7WNM - chains B and A; structure by X-ray diffraction, 2.70 A resolution.

[Chain B]
Molecule: Angiotensin-converting enzyme 2
Source organism: Homo sapiens
Notes: EC 3.4.17.23, 3.4.17.-
UniProtKB: Q9BYF1 (ACE2_HUMAN); residue numbers follow UniProt; this construct covers 1-740
Sequence (740 residues; each row starts with the number of its first residue):
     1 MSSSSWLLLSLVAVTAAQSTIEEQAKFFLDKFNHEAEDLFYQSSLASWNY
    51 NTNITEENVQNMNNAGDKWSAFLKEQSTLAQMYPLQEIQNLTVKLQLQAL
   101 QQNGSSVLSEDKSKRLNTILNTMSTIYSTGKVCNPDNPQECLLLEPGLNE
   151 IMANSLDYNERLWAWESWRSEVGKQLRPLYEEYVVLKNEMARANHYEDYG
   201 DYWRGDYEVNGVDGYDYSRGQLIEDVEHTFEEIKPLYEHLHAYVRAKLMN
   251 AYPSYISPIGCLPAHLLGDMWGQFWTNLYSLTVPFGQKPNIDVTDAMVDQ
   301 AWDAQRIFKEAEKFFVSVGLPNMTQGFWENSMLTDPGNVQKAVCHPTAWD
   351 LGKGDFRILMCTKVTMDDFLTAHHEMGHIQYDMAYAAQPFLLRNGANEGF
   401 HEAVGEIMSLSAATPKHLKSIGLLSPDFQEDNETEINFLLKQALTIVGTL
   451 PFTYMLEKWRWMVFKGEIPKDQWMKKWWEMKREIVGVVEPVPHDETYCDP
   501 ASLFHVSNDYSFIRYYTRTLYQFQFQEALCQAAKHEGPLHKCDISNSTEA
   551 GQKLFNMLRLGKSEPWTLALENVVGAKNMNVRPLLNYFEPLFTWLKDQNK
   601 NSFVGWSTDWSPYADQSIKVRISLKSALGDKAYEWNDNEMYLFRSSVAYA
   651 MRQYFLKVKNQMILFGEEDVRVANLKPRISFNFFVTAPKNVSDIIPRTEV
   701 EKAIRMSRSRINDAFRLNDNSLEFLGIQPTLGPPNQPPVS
Not modelled in the structure: 1-18, 615-740
Differences from the reference sequence: engineered mutation Phe-27 (Thr in Q9BYF1), Gln-273 (Arg in Q9BYF1)
Disulfides: Cys-133/Cys-141, Cys-344/Cys-361, Cys-530/Cys-542
Bound ions: Zn2+: His-374, His-378, Glu-402
From the paper describing this entry:
  - mutagenesis - H34F: decreased binding to SARS-CoV-2 RBD
  - mutagenesis - T27F/R273Q: abolished catalytic activity

[Chain A]
Molecule: Spike protein S1
Source organism: Severe acute respiratory syndrome coronavirus 2
Notes: fragment: Receptor-binding domain
UniProtKB: P0DTC2 (SPIKE_SARS2); numbering as in UniProt (aligned over 319-541)
Sequence (244 residues; numbered 304 to 547; the number before each row is that of its first residue):
   304 MFVFLVLLPLVSSQCRVQPTESIVRFPNITNLCPFGEVFNATRFASVYAW
   354 NRKRISNCVADYSVLYNSASFSTFKCYGVSPTKLNDLCFTNVYADSFVIR
   404 GDEVRQIAPGQTGTIADYNYKLPDDFTGCVIAWNSNNLDSKVGGNYNYLY
   454 RLFRKSNLKPFERDISTEIYQAGSTPCNGVKGFNCYFPLQSYGFQPTYGV
   504 GYQPYRVVVLSFELLHAPATVCGPKKSTNLVKNKCVNFHHHHHH
Not modelled in the structure: 304-333, 528-547
Differences from the reference sequence: expression tag (304-318, 542-547); variant Thr-417 (Lys in P0DTC2), Lys-484 (Glu in P0DTC2); engineered mutation Tyr-501 (Asn in P0DTC2)
Disulfides: Cys-336/Cys-361, Cys-379/Cys-432, Cys-391/Cys-525, Cys-480/Cys-488
Glycans and other covalent adducts: N-acetylglucosamine (NAG) linked to Asn-343

[Chain B / chain A interface]
Residue-residue contacts - 38 pairs, chain B then chain A:
  Ser-19(B) / Ala-475(A)  hydrogen bond (side chain-backbone)
  Ser-19(B) / Gly-476(A)
  Gln-24(B) / Ala-475(A)
  Gln-24(B) / Gly-476(A)
  Gln-24(B) / Asn-487(A)  hydrogen bond
  Phe-27(B) / Phe-456(A)
  Phe-27(B) / Tyr-473(A)
  Phe-27(B) / Ala-475(A)
  Phe-27(B) / Tyr-489(A)
  Phe-28(B) / Tyr-489(A)
  Asp-30(B) / Leu-455(A)
  Lys-31(B) / Tyr-489(A)
  His-34(B) / Tyr-453(A)
  His-34(B) / Gln-493(A)  hydrogen bond
  His-34(B) / Ser-494(A)  hydrogen bond (side chain-backbone)
  Glu-37(B) / Tyr-505(A)
  Asp-38(B) / Tyr-449(A)  hydrogen bond
  Tyr-41(B) / Gln-498(A)
  Tyr-41(B) / Thr-500(A)  hydrogen bond
  Tyr-41(B) / Tyr-501(A)  hydrophobic
  Gln-42(B) / Gly-446(A)  hydrogen bond (side chain-backbone)
  Gln-42(B) / Tyr-449(A)  hydrogen bond
  Gln-42(B) / Gln-498(A)
  Leu-45(B) / Gln-498(A)
  Met-82(B) / Phe-486(A)  hydrophobic
  Tyr-83(B) / Phe-486(A)
  Tyr-83(B) / Asn-487(A)  hydrogen bond
  Tyr-83(B) / Tyr-489(A)  hydrogen bond
  Asn-330(B) / Thr-500(A)
  Lys-353(B) / Tyr-495(A)
  Lys-353(B) / Tyr-501(A)
  Lys-353(B) / Gly-502(A)  hydrogen bond (backbone-backbone)
  Lys-353(B) / Tyr-505(A)
  Gly-354(B) / Gly-502(A)
  Gly-354(B) / Tyr-505(A)
  Asp-355(B) / Thr-500(A)
  Arg-357(B) / Thr-500(A)
  Arg-393(B) / Tyr-505(A)
Interface residues without a listed pair, chain B (22 interface residues in all): Glu-35, Leu-79
Interface residues without a listed pair, chain A (21 interface residues in all): Val-445, Ser-477
Interface features reported in the paper:
  - pairs named by the authors: Tyr-41(B)/Tyr-501(A) (pi stacking)
  - interface residues, chain B: Phe-27(B)
  - hot spots on chain B (mutagenesis) - T27F: increased binding to SARS-CoV-2 RBD
  - interface residues, chain A: Tyr-501(A)

[In short]
The interface between chain B and chain A involves 22 residues on one side and 21 on the other, with 11
hydrogen bonds. Among the polar pairs are Ser-19(B)/Ala-475(A), Gln-24(B)/Asn-487(A) and His-34(B)/Gln-493(A).
The paper describes pi stacking between Tyr-41(B) and Tyr-501(A). From the paper: H34F of chain B reduces
binding to SARS-CoV-2 RBD; interface residues Phe-27(B) and Tyr-501(A); 3 substitutions were tested in all.
Here chain B is Angiotensin-converting enzyme 2 (Homo sapiens) and chain A is Spike protein S1 (Severe acute
respiratory syndrome coronavirus 2). Entry 7WNM (Structure of SARS-CoV-2 Gamma variant receptor-binding domain
complexed with high affinity human ACE2 mutant (T27F,R273Q)) was determined by X-ray diffraction.
